7HOP - chains A and B; structure by X-ray diffraction, 1.50 A resolution.

== Chain A ==
Protein: Serine protease subunit NS2B
Source organism: Zika virus
UniProt: Q32ZE1 (POLG_ZIKV); residues 46-89 here correspond to UniProt positions 1414-1457 (UniProt number = residue number + 1368)
Sequence (46 residues; numbered 44 to 89; the number before each row is that of its first residue):
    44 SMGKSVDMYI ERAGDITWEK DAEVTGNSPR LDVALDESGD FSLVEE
Not modelled in the structure: 44-49, 89
Differences from the reference sequence: expression tag (44-45)

== Chain B ==
Protein: Serine protease NS3
Source organism: Zika virus
Notes: EC 3.4.21.91, 3.6.1.15, 3.6.4.13
UniProt: Q32ZE1 (POLG_ZIKV); residues 11-177 here correspond to UniProt positions 1509-1675 (UniProt number = residue number + 1498)
Sequence (168 residues; each row starts with the number of its first residue):
    10 MKEVKKGETT DGVYRVMTRR LLGSTQVGVG VMQEGVFHTM WHVTKGAALR SGEGRLDPYW
    70 GDVKQDLVSY CGPWKLDAAW DGLSEVQLLA VPPGERAKNI QTLPGIFKTK DGDIGAVALD
   130 YPAGTSGSPI LDKCGRVIGL YGNGVVIKNG SYVSAITQGK REEETPVE
Not modelled in the structure: 10-15, 172-177
Disulfides: Cys-143 forms a disulfide with the same residue of a neighbouring copy of this chain
Differences from the reference sequence: initiating methionine (10); conflict Lys-107 (Arg1605 in Q32ZE1)
Ligand contacts: A1BGY (5-cyclopropyl-1,2-dimethyl-N-(3-methylpyridin-4-yl)-1H-pyrrole-3-carboxamide): His-51, Asp-75, Asp-129, Tyr-130, Pro-131, Ala-132, Thr-134, Ser-135, Tyr-150, Gly-151, Asn-152, Tyr-161
Swiss-Prot annotation at these positions:
  - active site (Charge relay system): His-51, Asp-75, Ser-135

== Chain A / chain B interface ==
Residue-residue contacts - 98 pairs, chain A then chain B:
  Asp-50(A) with Thr-27(B), hydrogen bond (backbone-side chain); Arg-28(B); Arg-59(B), salt bridge
  Met-51(A) with Met-26(B); Val-52(B); Thr-53(B); Leu-58(B); Arg-59(B), hydrogen bond (backbone-backbone)
  Tyr-52(A) with Arg-24(B); Val-25(B); Met-26(B), hydrogen bond (backbone-backbone); Arg-28(B), hydrogen bond; Ser-33(B), hydrogen bond; Arg-59(B)
  Ile-53(A) with Tyr-23(B), hydrophobic; Arg-24(B); Met-41(B), hydrophobic; Phe-46(B), hydrophobic; Arg-59(B), hydrogen bond (backbone-backbone); Ser-60(B); Leu-65(B), hydrophobic
  Glu-54(A) with Tyr-23(B); Arg-24(B), hydrogen bond (backbone-backbone)
  Arg-55(A) with Glu-17(B); Asp-20(B), hydrogen bond (side chain-backbone); Gly-21(B); Val-22(B); Tyr-23(B), hydrogen bond
  Ala-56(A) with Val-22(B), hydrogen bond (backbone-backbone); Arg-24(B); Val-100(B), hydrophobic; Ala-106(B)
  Gly-57(A) with Gly-21(B); Val-22(B), hydrogen bond (backbone-backbone)
  Asp-58(A) with Leu-98(B)
  Ile-59(A) with Gly-21(B); Val-22(B); Val-40(B), hydrophobic; Leu-140(B), hydrophobic; Gly-144(B); Val-146(B), hydrophobic
  Thr-60(A) with Asn-108(B), hydrogen bond (backbone-side chain); Leu-140(B)
  Trp-61(A) with Glu-94(B); Val-95(B); Gln-96(B); Gln-110(B); Leu-140(B); Asp-141(B); Lys-142(B)
  Glu-62(A) with Gln-96(B), hydrogen bond (backbone-side chain); Asn-108(B)
  Ala-65(A) with Gln-96(B); Asn-108(B)
  Glu-66(A) with Asn-108(B), hydrogen bond (backbone-backbone); Ile-109(B); Gln-110(B), hydrogen bond (backbone-backbone)
  Val-67(A) with Glu-94(B); Gln-110(B)
  Thr-68(A) with Ile-109(B); Gln-110(B), hydrogen bond (backbone-backbone); Thr-111(B), hydrogen bond (backbone-side chain); Leu-128(B)
  Gly-69(A) with Thr-111(B); Ala-127(B); Leu-128(B)
  Asn-70(A) with Leu-112(B); Ala-127(B)
  Ser-71(A) with Leu-112(B), hydrogen bond (side chain-backbone); Pro-113(B); Gly-114(B)
  Pro-72(A) with Gly-114(B); Ile-115(B), hydrogen bond (backbone-backbone); Ala-127(B)
  Arg-73(A) with Ile-115(B); Lys-117(B)
  Leu-74(A) with Ile-115(B), hydrogen bond (backbone-backbone); Phe-116(B); Lys-117(B), hydrogen bond (backbone-backbone); Ile-156(B), hydrophobic
  Asp-75(A) with Lys-117(B)
  Val-76(A) with Phe-116(B), hydrophobic; Lys-117(B), hydrogen bond (backbone-backbone); Thr-118(B)
  Asp-79(A) with Lys-73(B)
  Glu-80(A) with Lys-73(B)
  Ser-81(A) with Val-72(B)
  Gly-82(A) with Val-72(B); Lys-73(B); Asn-152(B), hydrogen bond (backbone-side chain)
  Phe-84(A) with Phe-116(B), hydrophobic; Asn-152(B); Gly-153(B); Val-154(B); Ala-164(B), hydrophobic
  Ser-85(A) with Val-154(B)
  Leu-86(A) with Val-154(B); Val-155(B)
Interface residues without a listed pair, chain A (33 interface residues in all): Leu-78
Interface residues without a listed pair, chain B (60 interface residues in all): Thr-19, Arg-29, Val-36, Ala-57, Lys-107, Ile-123, Pro-138, Val-162

== Overview ==
33 residues of chain A and 60 residues of chain B are in contact; the contacts include 23 hydrogen bonds and 1
salt bridge. Among the polar pairs are Asp-50(A)/Arg-59(B), Asp-50(A)/Thr-27(B) and Tyr-52(A)/Arg-28(B).
Ligands of chain B: compound A1BGY.
Chain A is Serine protease subunit NS2B and chain B is Serine protease NS3, both from Zika virus; the
structure, PanDDA analysis group deposition -- Crystal Structure of ZIKV NS2B-NS3 protease in complex with
ASAP-0014657-001, was determined by X-ray diffraction.
